Entry 2YW6 (X-ray diffraction, 2.53 A resolution); this record covers chains A and C of the 3 polymer chains in the assembly.

# Chain A (and C)
Name: DNA protection during starvation protein
Organism: Mycobacterium smegmatis
Notes: EC 1.16.-.-; chain C of this document is another copy of the same molecule, construct and numbering; everything in this record applies to it too
Reference sequence: Q8VP75 (DPS_MYCSM); residue numbers follow UniProt; this construct covers 1-183
Sequence (183 residues; row label = number of the first residue in the row):
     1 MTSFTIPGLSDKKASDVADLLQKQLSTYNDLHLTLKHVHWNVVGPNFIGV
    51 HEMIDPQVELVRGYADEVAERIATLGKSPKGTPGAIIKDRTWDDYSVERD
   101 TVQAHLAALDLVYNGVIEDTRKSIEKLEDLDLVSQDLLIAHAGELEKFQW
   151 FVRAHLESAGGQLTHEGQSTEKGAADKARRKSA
Not modelled in the structure: 1-10, 159-183 (chain C: 1-10, 161-183)

# Chain A / chain C interface
Residue-residue contacts (14):
  Arg121(A) - Arg71(C)
  Arg121(A) - Asp131(C)  salt bridge
  Arg121(A) - Val133(C)
  Ile124(A) - Leu132(C)  hydrophobic
  Ile139(A) - Asp136(C)
  Ala142(A) - Val133(C)  hydrophobic
  Gly143(A) - Val133(C)
  Glu146(A) - Arg71(C)  salt bridge
  Glu146(A) - Thr74(C)
  Lys147(A) - Glu70(C)  salt bridge
  Trp150(A) - Glu70(C)
  Trp150(A) - Ala73(C)  hydrophobic
  Trp150(A) - Thr74(C)
  Phe151(A) - Glu70(C)
Interface residues without a listed pair, chain A (10 interface residues in all): Asp136

# In short
Chain A and chain C form an interface of 10 and 8 residues respectively; the contacts include 3 salt bridges.
Among the polar pairs are Arg121(A)-Asp131(C), Glu146(A)-Arg71(C) and Lys147(A)-Glu70(C).
Chain A and chain C are both DNA protection during starvation protein (Mycobacterium smegmatis); the
structure, Structural studies of N terminal deletion mutant of Dps from Mycobacterium smegmatis, was
determined by X-ray diffraction together with 2YW7 from the same study.
